4IMT - chains A and B; structure by X-ray diffraction, 2.20 A resolution.

[Chain A (and B)]
Molecule: Nitric oxide synthase, brain
From: Rattus norvegicus
Notes: EC 1.14.13.39; chain B of this document is another copy of the same molecule, construct and numbering; everything in this record applies to it too
UniProtKB: P29476 (NOS1_RAT); residues 297-718 here = UniProt positions 297-718
Sequence (422 residues; numbered 297 to 718; the number before each row is that of its first residue):
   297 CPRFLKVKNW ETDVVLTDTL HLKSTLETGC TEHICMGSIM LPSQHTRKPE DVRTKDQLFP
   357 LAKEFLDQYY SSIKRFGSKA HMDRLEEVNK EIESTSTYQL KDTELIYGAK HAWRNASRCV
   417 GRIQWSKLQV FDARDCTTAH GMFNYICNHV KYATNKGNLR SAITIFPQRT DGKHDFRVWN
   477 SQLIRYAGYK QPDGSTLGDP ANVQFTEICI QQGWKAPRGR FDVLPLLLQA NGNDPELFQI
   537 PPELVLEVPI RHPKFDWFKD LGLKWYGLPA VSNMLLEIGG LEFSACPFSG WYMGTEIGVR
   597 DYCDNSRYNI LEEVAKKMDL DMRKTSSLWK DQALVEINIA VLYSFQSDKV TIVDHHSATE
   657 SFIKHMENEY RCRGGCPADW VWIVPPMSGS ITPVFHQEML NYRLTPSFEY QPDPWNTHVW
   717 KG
Disordered / not traced: 297-298, 339-349, 717-718 (chain B: 297-298, 339-347)
Bound ions: Zn2+: Cys326, Cys331 (shared with Cys326(B), Cys331(B) of chain B); heme Fe near Cys415 (its only coordinating residue here)
Residues lining bound ligands:
  - 1EW (6,6'-{[4-(3-aminopropyl)benzene-1,3-diyl]diethane-2,1-diyl}bis(4-methylpyridin-2-amine)): Met336, Leu337, Arg414, Gln478, Arg481, Ala497, Pro565, Val567, Phe584, Ser585, Gly586, Trp587, Tyr588, Met589, Glu592, Arg603, Trp678, Tyr706
  - tetrahydrobiopterin (H4B), molecule 1: Trp306, Trp676, Phe691, His692, Gln693, Glu694
  - tetrahydrobiopterin (H4B), molecule 2: Ser334, Met336, Arg596, Val677, Trp678
  - heme (HEM): Trp409, Ala412, Arg414, Cys415, Val416, Gly417, Leu424, Ser457, Met570, Phe584, Ser585, Gly586, Trp587, Tyr588, Met589, Glu592, Val649, Trp678, Phe704
UniProt features mapped onto this chain:
  - binding site ((6R)-L-erythro-5,6,7,8-tetrahydrobiopterin): Ser334, Val677, Trp678, Phe691
  - binding site (heme b): Cys415, Tyr706
  - binding site (L-arginine): Gln478, Trp587, Tyr588, Glu592
  - mutagenesis: Tyr588 (Y588F: No decrease in nitric-oxide synthase activity; Y588H: 50% decrease of nitric-oxide synthase activity; Y588S: 30% decrease of nitric-oxide synthase activity)
Reported in the primary citation:
  - binding site for 1EW: Glu592, Asp597

[How chain A and chain B interact]
Contacting residue pairs - 131 pairs, chain A then chain B:
  Leu301(A) with Ile330(B), hydrophobic
  Trp306(A) with Met336(B), hydrophobic
  Glu307(A) with Asp600(B); Asn601(B); Ser602(B), hydrogen bond
  His317(A) with Ile330(B)
  Ser320(A) with His329(B)
  Thr321(A) with His329(B)
  Leu322(A) with His329(B)
  Glu323(A) with Glu328(B)
  Thr324(A) with Thr327(B), hydrogen bond (side chain-backbone); Glu328(B), hydrogen bond (backbone-backbone); His329(B); Ile330(B)
  Cys326(A) with Cys326(B), hydrophobic; Thr327(B); Glu328(B); Cys331(B), hydrophobic
  Thr327(A) with Thr324(B), hydrogen bond (backbone-side chain); Cys326(B); Glu328(B)
  Glu328(A) with Glu323(B); Thr324(B), hydrogen bond (backbone-backbone); Cys326(B), hydrogen bond (backbone-backbone); Glu328(B)
  His329(A) with Ser320(B), hydrogen bond (side chain-backbone); Thr321(B); Thr324(B); Tyr698(B)
  Ile330(A) with Leu301(B), hydrophobic; His317(B); Thr324(B); Leu696(B), hydrophobic; Asn697(B); Tyr698(B), hydrophobic
  Cys331(A) with Thr324(B); Cys326(B), hydrophobic; Cys331(B), hydrophobic; Asn697(B), hydrogen bond (backbone-backbone)
  Met332(A) with Leu301(B), hydrophobic; Leu696(B), hydrophobic
  Gly333(A) with Cys331(B)
  Ser334(A) with Trp676(B); Glu694(B); Met695(B), hydrogen bond (side chain-backbone)
  Ile335(A) with Glu694(B); Met695(B)
  Met336(A) with Trp306(B); Glu694(B), hydrogen bond (backbone-side chain)
  Val595(A) with Ser686(B)
  Arg596(A) with Ser686(B); Phe691(B); His692(B)
  Asp600(A) with Glu307(B); Ser686(B); His692(B)
  Asn601(A) with Glu307(B), hydrogen bond (backbone-side chain)
  Ser602(A) with Glu307(B), hydrogen bond
  Leu607(A) with Ile687(B), hydrophobic
  Lys620(A) with Gln642(B)
  Thr621(A) with Asp650(B), hydrogen bond; His652(B)
  Ser622(A) with Leu638(B); Gln642(B), hydrogen bond; Asp650(B), hydrogen bond (backbone-side chain)
  Ser623(A) with Ile635(B)
  Leu624(A) with Val631(B); Asn634(B); Ile635(B); Leu638(B), hydrophobic; His651(B)
  Lys626(A) with Ile687(B)
  Asp627(A) with Val631(B); His651(B), salt bridge; His652(B), salt bridge; Met683(B); Ser684(B), hydrogen bond; Ile687(B)
  Gln628(A) with Val631(B); Glu632(B), hydrogen bond; Ile635(B)
  Val631(A) with Asp627(B); Val631(B), hydrophobic
  Glu632(A) with Gln628(B), hydrogen bond
  Asn634(A) with Leu624(B)
  Ile635(A) with Ser623(B); Leu624(B), hydrophobic; Gln628(B)
  Leu638(A) with Ser622(B); Leu624(B), hydrophobic
  Gln642(A) with Ser622(B), hydrogen bond
  Asp650(A) with Thr621(B), hydrogen bond; Ser622(B)
  His651(A) with Leu624(B); Asp627(B), salt bridge
  His652(A) with Thr621(B); Asp627(B), salt bridge
  Trp676(A) with Ser334(B); Val677(B), hydrophobic
  Val677(A) with Trp676(B), hydrophobic
  Pro682(A) with Ser684(B); Gly685(B), hydrogen bond (backbone-backbone); Ser686(B), hydrogen bond (backbone-backbone); Phe691(B), hydrophobic
  Met683(A) with Asp627(B); Ser684(B)
  Ser684(A) with Asp627(B), hydrogen bond; Pro682(B); Met683(B); Ser684(B)
  Gly685(A) with Pro682(B), hydrogen bond (backbone-backbone)
  Ser686(A) with Val595(B); Arg596(B); Asp600(B); Pro682(B), hydrogen bond (backbone-backbone)
  Ile687(A) with Leu607(B), hydrophobic; Lys626(B); Asp627(B)
  Phe691(A) with Arg596(B)
  His692(A) with Arg596(B); Asp600(B)
  Glu694(A) with Ser334(B); Ile335(B); Met336(B), hydrogen bond (side chain-backbone)
  Met695(A) with Ser334(B), hydrogen bond (backbone-side chain)
  Leu696(A) with Ile330(B), hydrophobic; Cys331(B); Met332(B), hydrophobic
  Asn697(A) with Ile330(B); Cys331(B), hydrogen bond (backbone-backbone)
  Tyr698(A) with His329(B)
Also at the interface, not in a pair above, chain A (65 interface residues in all): Lys302, Val303, Leu337, Cys599, Leu630, Ser653, Gln693
Also at the interface, not in a pair above, chain B (62 interface residues in all): Val303, Leu322, Gly333, Leu337, Cys599, Leu630, Ser653

[Summary]
Chain A and chain B form an interface of 65 and 62 residues respectively, with 28 hydrogen bonds and 4 salt
bridges. Among the polar pairs are Asp627(A)-His651(B), Asp627(A)-His652(B) and Glu307(A)-Ser602(B). Chain A
binds heme, tetrahydrobiopterin and compound 1EW. The paper reports a binding site for 1EW at Glu592(A) and
Asp597(A).
Chain A and chain B are both Nitric oxide synthase, brain (Rattus norvegicus); the structure, Structure of rat
neuronal nitric oxide synthase in complex with
6,6'-((4-(3-aminopropyl)-1,3-phenylene)bis(ethane-2,1-diyl))bis(4-methylpyridin-2-amine), was determined by
X-ray diffraction together with 4IMS, 4IMU, 4IMW and 4IMX from the same study.
